5X1I - chain A; structure by X-ray diffraction, 1.90 A resolution.

[Chain A]
Protein: Vanillate/3-O-methylgallate O-demethylase
From: Sphingobium sp. SYK-6
UniProt: G2IQS7 (G2IQS7_9SPHN); numbering as in UniProt (aligned over 1-471)
Chain sequence (474 residues; each row starts with the number of its first residue; numbers below 1 keep their minus sign (Gly-2 is residue -2)):
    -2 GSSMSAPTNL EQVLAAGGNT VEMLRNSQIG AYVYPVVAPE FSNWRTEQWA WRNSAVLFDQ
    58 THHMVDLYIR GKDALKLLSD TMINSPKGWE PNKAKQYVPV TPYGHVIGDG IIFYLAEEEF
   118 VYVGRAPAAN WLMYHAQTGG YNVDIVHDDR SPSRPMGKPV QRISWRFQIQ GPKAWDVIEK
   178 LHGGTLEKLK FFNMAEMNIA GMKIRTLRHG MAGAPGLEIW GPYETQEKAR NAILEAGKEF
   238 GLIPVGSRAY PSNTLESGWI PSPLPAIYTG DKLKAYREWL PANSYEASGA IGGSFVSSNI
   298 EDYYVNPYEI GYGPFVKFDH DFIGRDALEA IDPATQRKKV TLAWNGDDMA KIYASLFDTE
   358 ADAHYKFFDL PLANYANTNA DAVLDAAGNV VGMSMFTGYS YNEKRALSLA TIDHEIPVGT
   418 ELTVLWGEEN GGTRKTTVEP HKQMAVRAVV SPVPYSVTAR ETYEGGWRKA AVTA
Not modelled in the structure: -2 to 2, 155-156, 457-471
Sequence notes: expression tag (-2 to 0)
Curated features (UniProtKB/Swiss-Prot):
  - binding site (substrate): Tyr31, His60, Arg122, Tyr247 to Asn250
  - binding site ((6S)-5,6,7,8-tetrahydrofolate): Gln57, Gln93, Val120, Gln165, Glu215, Trp256
  - site (Important for activity): His60, Tyr247
  - mutagenesis: Tyr29 (Y29A: Almost loss of activity on vanillate), Tyr31 (Y31A: Almost loss or loss of activity on vanillate), His60 (H60A: Almost loss or loss of activity on vanillate), Met61 (M61A: Almost loss of activity on vanillate), Val62 (V62A: No change in activity on vanillate), Arg122 (R122A: Strong decrease in activity on vanillate. Loss of activity on vanillate; when associated with A-147), Arg147 (R147A: Loss of activity on vanillate; when associated with A-122), Tyr247 (Y247F: Loss of activity on vanillate)

[In short]
Curated annotation (UniProt) lists 7 substrate-binding residues, 6 (6S)-5,6,7,8-tetrahydrofolate-binding
residues and 8 mutagenesis sites.
Chain A is Vanillate/3-O-methylgallate O-demethylase (Sphingobium sp. SYK-6); the structure,
Vanillate/3-O-methylgallate O-demethylase, LigM, substrate free form, was determined by X-ray diffraction
(same publication as 5X1K, 5X1L, 5X1M and 5X1N).
